9AXA - chains C and E of the 6 polymer chains in the assembly; structure by electron microscopy, 4.36 A resolution (low resolution: residue-level contacts below are approximate; hydrogen-bond / salt-bridge calls are withheld).

== Chain C ==
Protein: GST26/CRAF chimera
Organism: Homo sapiens
Notes: EC 2.5.1.18, 2.7.11.1
UniProtKB: chimeric construct of P08515, P04049: residues 86-303 from P08515 (GST26_SCHJA) positions 1-218 (UniProt number = residue number - 85); residues 306-648 from P04049 positions 306-648 (same numbers)
Amino-acid sequence (563 residues; each row starts with the number of its first residue):
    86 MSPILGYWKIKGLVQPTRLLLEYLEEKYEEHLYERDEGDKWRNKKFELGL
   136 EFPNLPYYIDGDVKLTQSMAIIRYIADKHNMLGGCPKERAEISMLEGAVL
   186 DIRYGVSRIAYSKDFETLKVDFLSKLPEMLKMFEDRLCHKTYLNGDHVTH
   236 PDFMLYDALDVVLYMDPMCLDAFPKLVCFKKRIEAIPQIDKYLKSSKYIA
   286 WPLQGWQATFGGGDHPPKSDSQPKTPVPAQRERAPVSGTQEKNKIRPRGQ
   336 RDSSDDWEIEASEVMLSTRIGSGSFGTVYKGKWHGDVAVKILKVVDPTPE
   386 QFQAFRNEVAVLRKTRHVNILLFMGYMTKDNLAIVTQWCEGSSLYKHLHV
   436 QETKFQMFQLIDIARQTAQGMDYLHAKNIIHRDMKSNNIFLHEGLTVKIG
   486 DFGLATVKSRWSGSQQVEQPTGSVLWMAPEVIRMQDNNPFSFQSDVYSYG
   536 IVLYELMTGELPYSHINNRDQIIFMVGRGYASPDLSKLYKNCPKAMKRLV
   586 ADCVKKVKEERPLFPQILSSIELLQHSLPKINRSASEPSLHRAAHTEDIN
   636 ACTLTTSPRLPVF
Not modelled in the structure: 86-340, 355-359, 377-381, 626-648
Construct notes: linker (304-305); engineered mutation Asp340 (Tyr in P04049), Asp341 (Tyr in P04049)
Modified / non-standard residues: Ser621 (phosphoserine; SEP)
Curated features (UniProtKB/Swiss-Prot):
  - binding site (glutathione): Tyr92, Trp93, Trp126 to Lys130, Asn139, Leu140, Gln152, Ser153
  - binding site (substrate): Tyr196
  - region: Arg331 to Val349 (Interaction with PEBP1/RKIP)
  - active site: Asp468 (Proton acceptor)
  - binding site (ATP): Ile355 to Val363, Lys375
  - modified residue: Ser338 (Phosphoserine), Ser339 (Phosphoserine), Ser471 (Phosphoserine), Thr491 (Phosphothreonine), Ser494 (Phosphoserine), Ser499 (Phosphoserine), Arg563 (Symmetric dimethylarginine), Ser621 (Phosphoserine), Ser642 (Phosphoserine)
Residues lining bound ligands: A1AHE (N-[3-fluoro-4-({7-[(3-fluoropyridin-2-yl)oxy]-4-methyl-2-oxo-2H-1-benzopyran-3-yl}methyl)pyridin-2-yl]-N'-methylsulfuric diamide): Asn552, Asn553, Arg554

== Chain E ==
Protein: 14-3-3 protein sigma
Organism: Homo sapiens
UniProtKB: P31947 (1433S_HUMAN); residue numbers follow UniProt; this construct covers 1-248
Amino-acid sequence (248 residues; numbered 1 to 248; the number before each row is that of its first residue):
     1 MERASLIQKAKLAEQAERYEDMAAFMKGAVEKGEELSCEERNLLSVAYKN
    51 VVGGQRAAWRVLSSIEQKSNEEGSEEKGPEVREYREKVETELQGVCDTVL
   101 GLLDSHLIKEAGDAESRVFYLKMKGDYYRYLAEVATGDDKKRIIDSARSA
   151 YQEAMDISKKEMPPTNPIRLGLALNFSVFHYEIANSPEEAISLAKTTFDE
   201 AMADLHTLSEDSYKDSTLIMQLLRDNLTLWTADNAGEEGGEAPQEPQS
Not modelled in the structure: 72-76, 232-248
Curated features (UniProtKB/Swiss-Prot):
  - site (Interaction with phosphoserine on interacting protein): Arg56, Arg129
  - modified residue (Phosphoserine): Ser5, Ser74, Ser248

== Chain C / chain E interface ==
Residue-residue contacts - 27 pairs, chain C then chain E:
  Pro614(C) - Thr228(E)
  Lys615(C) - Asp225(E)
  Lys615(C) - Asn226(E)
  Lys615(C) - Leu229(E)
  Ile616(C) - Leu229(E)
  Arg618(C) - Arg60(E)
  Arg618(C) - Leu229(E)
  Ser619(C) - Val178(E)
  Ser619(C) - Asn226(E)
  Ser619(C) - Trp230(E)
  Ala620(C) - Leu222(E)
  Ala620(C) - Asn226(E)
  Ser621(C) - Arg129(E)
  Ser621(C) - Tyr130(E)
  Ser621(C) - Leu174(E)
  Ser621(C) - Asn175(E)
  Glu622(C) - Lys49(E)
  Glu622(C) - Gly171(E)
  Glu622(C) - Leu174(E)
  Glu622(C) - Asn175(E)
  Glu622(C) - Ile219(E)
  Pro623(C) - Lys49(E)
  Ser624(C) - Val46(E)
  Ser624(C) - Lys49(E)
  Leu625(C) - Asn42(E)
  Leu625(C) - Val46(E)
  Leu625(C) - Ile219(E)
Interface residues without a listed pair, chain C (12 interface residues in all): Leu613
Interface residues without a listed pair, chain E (18 interface residues in all): Lys122

== Summary ==
12 residues of chain C face 18 of chain E across their interface. Ligands of chain C: compound A1AHE. From
UniProt: 11 glutathione-binding residues, substrate-binding residue Tyr196(C), active-site residue Asp468(C)
and 10 ATP-binding residues on chain C.
Here chain C is GST26/CRAF chimera and chain E is 14-3-3 protein sigma, both from Homo sapiens. Entry 9AXA
(CryoEM structure of activated CRAF/MEK/14-3-3 complex with NST-628) was determined by electron microscopy
together with 9AXC, 9AXH, 9AXM, 9AXX, 9AXY, 9AY7 and 9AYA from the same study.
